Entry 4PHM (X-ray diffraction, 2.03 A resolution); this record covers chains A and B.

# Chain A (and B)
Name: Calpain small subunit 1
From: Homo sapiens
Notes: chain B of this document is another copy of the same molecule, construct and numbering; everything in this record applies to it too
UniProt: P04632 (CPNS1_HUMAN); residues 96-268 here = UniProt positions 96-268
Chain sequence (173 residues; each row starts with the number of its first residue):
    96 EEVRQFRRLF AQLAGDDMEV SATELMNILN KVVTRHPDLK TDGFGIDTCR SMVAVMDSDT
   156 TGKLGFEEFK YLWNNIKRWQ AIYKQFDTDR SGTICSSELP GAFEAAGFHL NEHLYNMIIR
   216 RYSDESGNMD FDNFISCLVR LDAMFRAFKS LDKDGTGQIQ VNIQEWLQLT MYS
UniProt features mapped onto this chain:
  - binding site (Ca(2+)): Ala109, Asp112, Glu114, Glu119, Asp137, Asp152, Asp154, Thr156, Lys158, Glu163, Asp182, Asp184, Ser186, Thr188, Glu193, Asp225
  - modified residue: Lys179 (N6-acetyllysine)
Ion coordination: Ca2+ site 1: Ala109, Asp112, Glu114, Glu119; Ca2+ site 2: Asp137, Asp225, Asp227, Asn228; Ca2+ site 3: Asp152, Asp154, Thr156, Lys158, Glu163; Ca2+ site 4: Asp182, Asp184, Ser186, Thr188, Glu193
Ligand contacts: 2UD (3-(5-bromo-1H-indol-3-yl)-2-thioxopropanoic acid): Val127, His131, Leu134, Trp168, Ile171, Lys172, Gln175, Lys179, Phe226
From the paper describing this entry:
  - conformationally variable residues (side-chain flip): Leu124, Val127, Gln175
  - binding site for 2UD: Gln175

# Chain A / chain B interface
Residue-residue contacts (84):
  Asp142(A) - Thr143(B)
  Arg145(A) - Arg216(B)
  Arg145(A) - Asn228(B)
  Ser146(A) - Arg216(B)
  Ala149(A) - Arg216(B)
  Thr155(A) - Arg215(B)
  Gly157(A) - Arg215(B)
  Lys158(A) - Glu220(B)  salt bridge
  Asn206(A) - Gln259(B)
  His208(A) - Gln263(B)  hydrogen bond
  Leu209(A) - Leu262(B)  hydrophobic
  Leu209(A) - Gln263(B)
  Met212(A) - Gln263(B)
  Met212(A) - Tyr267(B)
  Arg215(A) - Arg145(B)  hydrogen bond (backbone-side chain)
  Arg215(A) - Thr155(B)  hydrogen bond (side chain-backbone)
  Arg215(A) - Thr156(B)
  Arg215(A) - Gly157(B)
  Arg216(A) - Asp142(B)
  Arg216(A) - Arg145(B)  hydrogen bond (backbone-side chain)
  Arg216(A) - Ser146(B)
  Arg216(A) - Ala149(B)
  Arg216(A) - Met266(B)
  Arg216(A) - Tyr267(B)
  Arg216(A) - Ser268(B)  hydrogen bond (side chain-backbone)
  Tyr217(A) - Arg145(B)
  Ser218(A) - Arg145(B)  hydrogen bond (backbone-side chain)
  Glu220(A) - Lys158(B)  salt bridge
  Asn228(A) - Asp142(B)
  Asn228(A) - Arg145(B)
  Cys232(A) - Met266(B)
  Arg235(A) - Arg235(B)
  Arg235(A) - Thr265(B)  hydrogen bond (side chain-backbone)
  Arg235(A) - Met266(B)
  Leu236(A) - Met266(B)  hydrophobic
  Met239(A) - Trp261(B)  hydrogen bond (backbone-side chain)
  Met239(A) - Thr265(B)
  Phe240(A) - Leu262(B)  hydrophobic
  Phe243(A) - Val256(B)
  Phe243(A) - Asn257(B)
  Phe243(A) - Ile258(B)  hydrophobic
  Phe243(A) - Trp261(B)
  Gly252(A) - Asn257(B)
  Gly252(A) - Ile258(B)  hydrogen bond (backbone-backbone)
  Gln253(A) - Gln255(B)
  Gln253(A) - Val256(B)
  Gln253(A) - Asn257(B)
  Ile254(A) - Ile254(B)
  Ile254(A) - Gln255(B)
  Ile254(A) - Val256(B)  hydrogen bond (backbone-backbone)
  Gln255(A) - Gln253(B)  hydrogen bond
  Gln255(A) - Ile254(B)
  Val256(A) - Phe243(B)
  Val256(A) - Gln253(B)
  Val256(A) - Ile254(B)  hydrogen bond (backbone-backbone)
  Asn257(A) - Phe243(B)
  Asn257(A) - Gly252(B)
  Ile258(A) - Phe240(B)  hydrophobic
  Ile258(A) - Phe243(B)
  Gln259(A) - Asn206(B)  hydrogen bond
  Gln259(A) - His208(B)
  Gln259(A) - Leu209(B)
  Trp261(A) - Met239(B)  hydrogen bond (side chain-backbone)
  Trp261(A) - Phe243(B)  hydrophobic
  Trp261(A) - Leu264(B)  hydrophobic
  Leu262(A) - Leu236(B)  hydrophobic
  Leu262(A) - Phe240(B)  hydrophobic
  Gln263(A) - His208(B)  hydrogen bond
  Gln263(A) - Leu209(B)
  Gln263(A) - Met212(B)
  Leu264(A) - Trp261(B)
  Thr265(A) - Arg235(B)  hydrogen bond (backbone-side chain)
  Thr265(A) - Met239(B)
  Met266(A) - Met212(B)  hydrophobic
  Met266(A) - Arg216(B)
  Met266(A) - Tyr217(B)
  Met266(A) - Cys232(B)
  Met266(A) - Arg235(B)
  Met266(A) - Leu236(B)  hydrophobic
  Tyr267(A) - Met212(B)
  Tyr267(A) - Arg215(B)
  Tyr267(A) - Arg216(B)
  Ser268(A) - Arg216(B)  hydrogen bond (backbone-side chain)
  Ser268(A) - Arg235(B)
Also at the interface, not in a pair above, chain A (46 interface residues in all): Thr143, Asp152, Thr156, Ile213, Ile214, Asp227, Ala242
Also at the interface, not in a pair above, chain B (43 interface residues in all): Leu205, Asp227, Ala242

# Overview
Chain A and chain B form an interface of 46 and 43 residues respectively; the contacts include 17 hydrogen
bonds and 2 salt bridges. Polar pairs include Lys158(A)-Glu220(B), His208(A)-Gln263(B) and
Arg215(A)-Arg145(B). Ligands of chain A: compound 2UD. From the paper: a binding site for 2UD at Gln175(A);
conformational variability at Leu124(A), Val127(A) and Gln175(A).
Both chains are Calpain small subunit 1 (Homo sapiens). Entry 4PHM (The Structural Basis of Differential
Inhibition of Human Calpain by Indole and Phenyl alpha-Mercaptoacrylic Acids) was determined by X-ray
diffraction, deposited together with 4PHJ, 4PHK and 4PHN.
